PDB entry 1V3S | X-ray diffraction, 1.85 A resolution | chains B and C of the 3 polymer chains in the assembly

Chain B (and C):
Name: Nitrogen regulatory protein P-II
From: Thermus thermophilus
Notes: chain C of this document is another copy of the same molecule, construct and numbering; everything in this record applies to it too
Reference sequence: Q5SM86 (Q5SM86_THET8); numbering as in UniProt (aligned over 1-116)
Sequence (116 residues; numbered 1 to 116; the number before each row is that of its first residue):
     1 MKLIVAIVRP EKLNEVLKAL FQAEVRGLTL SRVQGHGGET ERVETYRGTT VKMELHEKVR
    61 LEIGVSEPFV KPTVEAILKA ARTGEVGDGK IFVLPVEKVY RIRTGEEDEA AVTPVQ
Disordered / not traced: 38-52, 109-116 (chain C: 38-54, 109-116)
Construct notes: engineered mutation Lys-18 (Glu in Q5SM86)
Residues lining bound ligands:
  - ATP (adenosine-5'-triphosphate), molecule 1: Ile-7, Gly-35, His-36, Gly-37, Lys-58, Glu-85, Val-86, Gly-87, Asp-88, Gly-89, Lys-90, Phe-92
  - ATP, molecule 2: Gly-27, Leu-28, Thr-29, Glu-62, Ile-63, Gly-64, Arg-101, Arg-103

How chain B and chain C interact:
Contacting residue pairs (51; chain B residue first):
  Lys-2(B) with Glu-97(C), salt bridge
  Ile-7(B) with Thr-29(C); Ile-102(C)
  Val-33(B) with Thr-29(C); Leu-30(C); Ser-31(C)
  Gln-34(B) with Thr-29(C); Leu-30(C), hydrogen bond (backbone-backbone); Arg-32(C), hydrogen bond
  Gly-35(B) with Leu-28(C)
  His-36(B) with Phe-21(C); Arg-26(C); Gly-27(C); Leu-28(C), hydrogen bond (backbone-backbone)
  Gly-37(B) with Arg-26(C); Gly-27(C)
  Met-53(B) with Phe-21(C)
  Leu-55(B) with Leu-30(C), hydrophobic
  Arg-60(B) with Arg-60(C); Glu-62(C), salt bridge
  Lys-71(B) with Tyr-100(C)
  Val-74(B) with Tyr-100(C), hydrophobic
  Leu-78(B) with Tyr-100(C), hydrophobic; Ile-102(C), hydrophobic; Gly-105(C)
  Ala-81(B) with Ile-102(C)
  Arg-82(B) with Ile-102(C); Arg-103(C), hydrogen bond (side chain-backbone)
  Gly-84(B) with Arg-103(C)
  Glu-85(B) with Arg-103(C)
  Val-86(B) with Arg-103(C)
  Asp-88(B) with Ile-102(C); Arg-103(C)
  Gly-89(B) with Ile-102(C), hydrogen bond (backbone-backbone)
  Lys-90(B) with Tyr-100(C); Arg-101(C); Ile-102(C)
  Ile-91(B) with Lys-98(C); Val-99(C); Tyr-100(C), hydrogen bond (backbone-backbone); Ile-102(C), hydrophobic
  Phe-92(B) with Gly-64(C); Lys-98(C); Val-99(C), hydrophobic
  Val-93(B) with Val-96(C); Glu-97(C), hydrogen bond (backbone-backbone); Lys-98(C), hydrogen bond (backbone-backbone)
  Leu-94(B) with Leu-3(C), hydrophobic; Pro-95(C)
  Pro-95(B) with Pro-95(C); Glu-97(C)
Also at the interface, not in a pair above, chain B (29 interface residues in all): Val-5, Val-8, Arg-32
Also at the interface, not in a pair above, chain C (24 interface residues in all): Leu-94, Thr-104

Overview:
29 residues of chain B and 24 residues of chain C are in contact; the contacts include 8 hydrogen bonds and 2
salt bridges. Polar contacts include Lys-2(B)/Glu-97(C), Arg-60(B)/Glu-62(C) and Gln-34(B)/Arg-32(C). Bound to
chain B: ATP.
Both chains are Nitrogen regulatory protein P-II (Thermus thermophilus). Entry 1V3S (Crystal structure of
TT1020 from Thermus thermophilus HB8) was determined by X-ray diffraction, deposited together with 1V9O, 1VFJ,
1V3R and 1UFL.
